Entry 5MMJ (electron microscopy, 3.60 A resolution); this record covers chains a and m of the 27 polymer chains in the assembly.

== Chain a ==
Molecule: 16S ribosomal RNA
Organism: Spinacia oleracea
Sequence (1491 nucleotides; numbered 1 to 1491; the number before each row is that of its first residue):
     1 UCUCAUGGAG AGUUCGAUCC UGGCUCAGGA UGAACGCUGG CGGCAUGCUU AACACAUGCA
    61 AGUCGGACGG GAAGUGGUGU UUCCAGUGGC GGACGGGUGA GUAACGCGUA AGAACCUGCC
   121 CUUGGGAGGG GAACAACAGC UGGAAACGGC UGCUAAUACC CCGUAGGCUG AGAAGCAAAA
   181 GGAGGAAUCC GCCCGAGGAG GGGCUCGCGU CUGAUUAGCU AGUUGGUGAG GUAAUAGCUU
   241 ACCAAGGCGA UGAUCAGUAG CUGGUCCGAG AGGAUGAUCA GCCACACUGG GACUGAGACA
   301 CGGCCCAGAC UCCUACGGGA GGCAGCAGUG GGGAAUUUUC CGCAAUGGGC GAAAGCCUGA
   361 CGGAGCAAUG CCGCGUGGAG GCAGAAGGCC CACGGGUCGU GAACUUCUUU UCCCGGAGAA
   421 GAAGCAAUGA CGGUAUCCGG GGAAUAAGCA UCGGCUAACU CUGUGCCAGC AGCCGCGGUA
   481 AGACAGAGGA UGCAAGCGUU AUCCGGAAUG AUUGGGCGUA AAGCGUCUGU AGGUGGCUUU
   541 UUAAGUCCGC CGUCAAAUCC CAGGGCUCAA CCCUGGACAG GCGGUGGAAA CUACCAAGCU
   601 GGAGUACGGU AGGGGCAGAG GGAAUUUCCG GUGGAGCGGU GAAAUGCGUA GAGAUCGGAA
   661 AGAACACCAA CGGCGAAAGC ACUCUGCUGG GCCGACACUG ACACUGAGAG ACGAAAGCUA
   721 GGGGAGCGAA UGGGAUUAGA UACCCCAGUA GUCCUAGCCG UAAACGAUGG AUACUAGGCG
   781 CUGUGCGUAU CGACCCGUGC AGUGUUGUAG CUAACGCGUU AAGUAUCCCG CCUGGGGAGU
   841 ACGUUCGCAA GAAUGAAACU CAAAGGAAUU GACGGGGGCC CGCACAAGCG GUGGAGCAUG
   901 UGGUUUAAUU CGAUGCAAAG CGAAGAACCU UACCAGGGCU UGACAUGCCG CGAAUCCUCU
   961 UGAAAGAGAG GGGUGCCUUC GGGAACGCGG ACACAGGUGG UGCAUGGCUG UCGUCAGCUC
  1021 GUGCCGUAAG GUGUUGGGUU AAGUCCCGCA ACGAGCGCAA CCCUCGUGUU UAGUUGCCAA
  1081 CGUUGAGUUU GGAACCCUGA ACAGACUGCC GGUGAUAAGC CGGAGGAAGG UGAGGAUGAC
  1141 GUCAAGUCAU CAUGCCCCUU AUGCCCUGGG CGACACACGU GCUACAAUGG CCGGGACAAA
  1201 GGGUCGCGAU CCCGCGAGGG UGAGCUAACC CCAAAAACCC GUCCUCAGUU CGGAUUGCAG
  1261 GCUGCAACUC GCCUGCAUGA AGCCGGAAUC GCUAGUAAUC GCCGGUCAGC CAUACGGCGG
  1321 UGAAUUCGUU CCCGGGCCUU GUACACACCG CCCGUCACAC UAUGGGAGCU GGCCAUGCCC
  1381 GAAGUCGUUA CCUUAACCGC AAGGAGGGGG AUGCCGAAGG CAGGGCUAGU GACUGGAGUG
  1441 AAGUCGUAAC AAGGUAGCCG UACUGGAAGG UGCGGCUGGA UCACCUCCUU U
Not modelled in the structure: 1485-1491
Bound ions: Mg2+ site 1 near G22 (its only coordinating residue here); Mg2+ site 2 near A34 (its only coordinating residue here); Mg2+ site 3: U49, G99; Mg2+ site 4 near A54 (its only coordinating residue here); Mg2+ site 5 near U57 (its only coordinating residue here); Mg2+ site 6 near A67 (its only coordinating residue here); Mg2+ site 7 near U80 (its only coordinating residue here); Mg2+ site 8: A93, G302; Mg2+ site 9 near C94 (its only coordinating residue here); Mg2+ site 10 near G95 (its only coordinating residue here); Mg2+ site 11 near G97 (its only coordinating residue here); Mg2+ site 12: A100, G101, G260; 81 more Mg2+ sites not listed
Reported in the primary citation:
  - conformationally variable residues (side-chain flip): A1441, A1442

== Chain m ==
Molecule: plastid ribosomal protein uS13c
Organism: Spinacia oleracea
UniProtKB: A0A0K9R024 (A0A0K9R024_SPIOL); residue numbers follow UniProt; this construct covers 1-172
Chain sequence (172 residues; each row starts with the number of its first residue):
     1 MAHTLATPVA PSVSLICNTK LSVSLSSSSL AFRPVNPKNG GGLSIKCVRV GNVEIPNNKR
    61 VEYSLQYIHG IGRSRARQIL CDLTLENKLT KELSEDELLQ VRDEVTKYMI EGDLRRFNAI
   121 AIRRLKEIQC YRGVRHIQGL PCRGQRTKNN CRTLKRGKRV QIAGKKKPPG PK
Not modelled in the structure: 1-47, 158-172

== How chain a and chain m interact ==
Contacting residue pairs (73):
  G896(a) - Arg152(m)  phosphate contact
  G896(a) - Thr153(m)  hydrogen bond to the phosphate
  C897(a) - Asn150(m)  base contact
  C897(a) - Cys151(m)  phosphate contact
  C897(a) - Arg152(m)  hydrogen bond to the phosphate
  C897(a) - Thr153(m)  hydrogen bond to the phosphate
  A898(a) - Gln145(m)  phosphate contact
  A898(a) - Asn150(m)  hydrogen bond to the base
  U899(a) - Arg146(m)  salt bridge to the phosphate
  U899(a) - Asn149(m)  base contact
  U899(a) - Asn150(m)  base contact
  G900(a) - Arg146(m)  salt bridge to the phosphate
  G900(a) - Asn149(m)  hydrogen bond to the base
  U901(a) - Lys148(m)  hydrogen bond to the base
  U901(a) - Asn149(m)  hydrogen bond to the base
  G902(a) - Lys148(m)  hydrogen bond to the base
  A926(a) - Arg146(m)  hydrogen bond to the base
  G1172(a) - Arg146(m)  sugar contact
  A1173(a) - Arg146(m)  phosphate contact
  A1173(a) - Thr147(m)  hydrogen bond to the phosphate
  C1174(a) - Arg135(m)  salt bridge to the phosphate
  C1174(a) - Leu140(m)  phosphate contact
  C1174(a) - Thr147(m)  hydrogen bond to the sugar
  C1174(a) - Lys148(m)  base contact
  C1174(a) - Lys155(m)  hydrogen bond to the phosphate
  A1175(a) - Leu140(m)  phosphate contact
  A1175(a) - Lys155(m)  salt bridge to the phosphate
  C1176(a) - Lys148(m)  base contact
  C1176(a) - Arg152(m)  salt bridge to the phosphate
  C1176(a) - Lys155(m)  salt bridge to the phosphate
  A1177(a) - Asn149(m)  base contact
  U1249(a) - Lys59(m)  phosphate contact
  U1249(a) - Tyr67(m)  sugar contact
  U1250(a) - Lys59(m)  salt bridge to the phosphate
  U1250(a) - Tyr63(m)  stacking on the base
  U1250(a) - Tyr67(m)  hydrogen bond to the phosphate
  U1250(a) - Arg73(m)  phosphate contact
  C1251(a) - Arg73(m)  salt bridge to the phosphate
  A1254(a) - Thr153(m)  hydrogen bond to the sugar
  U1255(a) - Gln145(m)  hydrogen bond to the phosphate
  U1255(a) - Thr153(m)  sugar contact
  U1255(a) - Leu154(m)  phosphate contact
  U1256(a) - His136(m)  hydrogen bond to the phosphate
  U1256(a) - Pro141(m)  phosphate contact
  U1256(a) - Cys142(m)  hydrogen bond to the phosphate
  U1256(a) - Arg143(m)  salt bridge to the phosphate
  U1256(a) - Gln145(m)  hydrogen bond to the phosphate
  G1257(a) - Arg132(m)  salt bridge to the phosphate
  G1257(a) - His136(m)  salt bridge to the phosphate
  G1257(a) - Arg143(m)  salt bridge to the phosphate
  C1258(a) - Arg132(m)  salt bridge to the phosphate
  U1269(a) - Tyr131(m)  phosphate contact
  C1270(a) - Gly144(m)  sugar contact
  G1271(a) - Arg143(m)  phosphate contact
  G1271(a) - Gly144(m)  phosphate contact
  C1276(a) - Ser74(m)  hydrogen bond to the phosphate
  C1276(a) - Arg75(m)  hydrogen bond to the sugar
  A1277(a) - Gly70(m)  hydrogen bond to the phosphate
  A1277(a) - Ile71(m)  phosphate contact
  A1277(a) - Gly72(m)  hydrogen bond to the phosphate
  A1277(a) - Arg73(m)  phosphate contact
  A1277(a) - Ser74(m)  hydrogen bond to the phosphate
  A1277(a) - Arg75(m)  hydrogen bond to the phosphate
  U1278(a) - Ile68(m)  phosphate contact
  U1278(a) - His69(m)  phosphate contact
  U1278(a) - Gly70(m)  hydrogen bond to the phosphate
  U1278(a) - Ile71(m)  hydrogen bond to the phosphate
  U1278(a) - Gly72(m)  phosphate contact
  G1279(a) - His69(m)  phosphate contact
  A1280(a) - Thr153(m)  base contact
  A1280(a) - Arg156(m)  hydrogen bond to the sugar
  A1281(a) - Arg156(m)  hydrogen bond to the phosphate
  C1311(a) - Arg146(m)  base contact
Also at the interface, not in a pair above, chain a (37 interface residues in all): G903, C1178, C1243, C1244, C1268
Also at the interface, not in a pair above, chain m (38 interface residues in all): Arg60, Leu114, Ala121, Ile122, Leu125, Gln138

== Overview ==
37 residues of chain a and 38 residues of chain m are in contact, with 28 hydrogen bonds, 13 salt bridges and
1 aromatic stacking contact. Among the polar pairs are A898(a)-Asn150(m), G900(a)-Asn149(m) and
U901(a)-Lys148(m). The Mg2+ site 3 is built by U49(a) and G99(a). The paper reports conformational variability
at A1441(a) and A1442(a).
Here chain a is 16S ribosomal RNA and chain m is plastid ribosomal protein uS13c, both from Spinacia oleracea.
Entry 5MMJ (Structure of the small subunit of the chloroplast ribosome) was determined by electron microscopy,
deposited together with 5MMI and 5MMM.
